PDB entry 5NB6 | X-ray diffraction, 1.75 A resolution | chain A

[Chain A]
Name: Complement factor D
Source organism: Homo sapiens
Notes: EC 3.4.21.46
UniProtKB: P00746 (CFAD_HUMAN); the construct lacks a stretch of the UniProt sequence and is renumbered around it, so the offset changes along the chain: 16-36 = UniProt 26-46; 38-60 = UniProt 47-69; 62-115 = UniProt 74-127; 118-124 = UniProt 128-134; 6 more segments
Chain sequence (232 residues; each row starts with the number of its first residue; note: 17 numbers in that range are skipped by the numbering (no residue carries them; nothing is unmodelled there); a row labelled like 60A-60D holds insertion residues (60A, then the next letters in order)):
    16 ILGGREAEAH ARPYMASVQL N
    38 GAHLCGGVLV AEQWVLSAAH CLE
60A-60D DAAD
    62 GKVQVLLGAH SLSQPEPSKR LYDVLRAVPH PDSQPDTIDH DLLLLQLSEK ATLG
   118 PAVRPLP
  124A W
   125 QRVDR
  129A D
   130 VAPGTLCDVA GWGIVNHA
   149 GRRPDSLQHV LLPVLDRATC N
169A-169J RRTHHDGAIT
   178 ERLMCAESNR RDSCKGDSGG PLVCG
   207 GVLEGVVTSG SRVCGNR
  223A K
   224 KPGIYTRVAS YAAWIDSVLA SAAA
Unresolved in the structure: 60A-60D, 169A-169J, 246-247
Construct notes: expression tag (244-247)
Cystine bridges: Cys42-Cys58, Cys136-Cys201, Cys168-Cys182, Cys191-Cys220
Ligand contacts: 8S2 ((2S,4S)-N1-(1-aminocarbonylindol-3-yl)-4-azanyl-N2-[3-(trifluoromethyloxy)phenyl]pyrrolidine-1,2-dicarboxamide): His40, Leu41, Cys42, His57, Cys58, Trp141, Gly142, Ile143, Arg151, Ser190, Cys191, Lys192, Gly193, Ser195, Val213, Thr214, Ser215, Gly216, Ser217, Arg218, Cys220

[Summary]
Chain A binds compound 8S2.
Chain A is Complement factor D (Homo sapiens); the structure, Complement factor D in complex with the
inhibitor (2S,4S)-4-Amino-pyrrolidine-1,2-dicarboxylic acid 1-[(1-carbamoyl-1H-indol-3-yl)-amide]
2-[(3-trifluoromethoxy-phenyl)-amide], was determined by X-ray diffraction (same publication as 5NAT, 5NAR,
5NAW, 5NB7 and 5NBA).
